PDB entry 3WCV | X-ray diffraction, 2.60 A resolution | chains F and H of the 8 polymer chains in the assembly

Chain F:
Molecule: A2 globin chain of giant V2 hemoglobin
From: Lamellibrachia satsuma
Reference sequence: S0BBR6 (S0BBR6_LAMSA); residues 1-144 here correspond to UniProt positions 17-160 (UniProt number = residue number + 16)
Amino-acid sequence (144 residues; each row starts with the number of its first residue):
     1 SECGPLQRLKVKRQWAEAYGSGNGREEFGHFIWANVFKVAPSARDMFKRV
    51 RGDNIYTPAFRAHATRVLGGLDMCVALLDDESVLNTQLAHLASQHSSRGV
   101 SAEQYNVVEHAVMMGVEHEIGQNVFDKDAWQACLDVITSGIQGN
Disulfide bonds: Cys3-Cys133
Metal / ion sites: heme Fe: His95 (together with oxygen molecule); Ca2+ site 1 near Gly99 (its only coordinating residue here); Ca2+ site 2: Asn106, Glu109, Asp135; Ca2+ site 3 near Glu119 (its only coordinating residue here)
Ligand contacts:
  - heme (HEM): Ala43, Met46, Phe47, Arg49, Val50, His63, Arg66, Val67, Gly70, Leu71, Leu91, Gln94, His95, Arg98, Val100, Gln104, Tyr105, Val108, Thr138, Ile141
  - heme / oxygen molecule: Trp33, Ala43, Met46, Phe47, Arg49, Val50, His63, Arg66, Val67, Gly70, Leu71, Leu91, Gln94, His95, Arg98, Val100, Gln104, Tyr105, Val108, Thr138, Ile141
  - oxygen molecule (OXY): Trp33, Phe47, His63, Val67, His95

Chain H:
Molecule: B1 globin chain of giant V2 hemoglobin
From: Lamellibrachia satsuma
Reference sequence: S0BAP9 (S0BAP9_LAMSA); residues 1-149 here correspond to UniProt positions 20-168 (UniProt number = residue number + 19)
Amino-acid sequence (149 residues; row label = number of the first residue in the row):
     1 SEFCSEADATIVIKQWNQIYNAGIGAKSRWTMGNEIFSSLFKLKPESEVL
    51 FNNVNVANMSSGAFHAHTVRVLSGLDMGINYLNDAGTLTSLTAHLAAQHV
   101 ARTGLKAVYFDAMGKVLMTVLPSLIDNFNPDAWRNCLLPLKNAIAKGLP
Not modelled in the structure: 1
Disulfide bonds: Cys4-Cys136
Covalently attached groups: glycan linked to Asn58
Metal / ion sites: heme Fe: His99 (together with oxygen molecule)
Ligand contacts:
  - heme (HEM): Leu40, Ser47, Leu50, Phe51, Asn53, Val54, His67, Arg70, Val71, Gly74, Leu75, Leu95, Gln98, His99, Arg102, Leu105, Tyr109, Phe110, Met113, Ile144
  - heme / oxygen molecule: Phe37, Leu40, Ser47, Leu50, Phe51, Asn53, Val54, His67, Arg70, Val71, Gly74, Leu75, Leu95, Gln98, His99, Arg102, Leu105, Tyr109, Phe110, Met113, Ile144
  - oxygen molecule (OXY): Phe37, Phe51, His67, Val71, His99

Interface between chain F and chain H:
Residue-residue contacts - 18 pairs, chain F then chain H:
  Pro5(F) with Thr31(H); Glu35(H)
  Leu6(F) with Val120(H), hydrophobic; Ser123(H); Leu124(H), hydrophobic
  Leu9(F) with Met32(H), hydrophobic; Leu124(H), hydrophobic
  Lys10(F) with Pro122(H); Ser123(H); Leu124(H); Ile125(H); Asp126(H)
  Arg13(F) with Gln18(H); Leu124(H), hydrogen bond (side chain-backbone); Asp126(H), salt bridge
  Gln14(F) with Asp126(H), hydrogen bond
  Asp79(F) with Lys27(H), salt bridge
  Asn123(F) with Asn127(H)
Interface residues without a listed pair, chain F (11 interface residues in all): Gln7, Asp80, Val124
Interface residues without a listed pair, chain H (14 interface residues in all): Ile19, Ser28

Summary:
Chain F and chain H form an interface of 11 and 14 residues respectively; the contacts include 2 hydrogen
bonds and 2 salt bridges. Among the polar pairs are Arg13(F)-Asp126(H), Asp79(F)-Lys27(H) and
Arg13(F)-Leu124(H). Chain F binds heme, oxygen molecule and heme / oxygen molecule.
Chain F is A2 globin chain of giant V2 hemoglobin and chain H is B1 globin chain of giant V2 hemoglobin, both
from Lamellibrachia satsuma; the structure, The structure of a deoxygenated 400 kda hemoglobin provides a more
accurate description of the cooperative ..., was determined by X-ray diffraction, deposited together with
3WCT, 3WCU and 3WCW.
